PDB entry 5WCU | X-ray diffraction, 5.53 A resolution (low resolution: residue-level contacts below are approximate; hydrogen-bond / salt-bridge calls are withheld) | chains A and J of the 11 polymer chains in the assembly

Chain A:
Protein: Histone H3
From: Drosophila melanogaster
UniProt: P02299 (H3_DROME); residues 38-135 here correspond to UniProt positions 39-136 (UniProt number = residue number + 1)
Sequence (98 residues; numbered 38 to 135; the number before each row is that of its first residue):
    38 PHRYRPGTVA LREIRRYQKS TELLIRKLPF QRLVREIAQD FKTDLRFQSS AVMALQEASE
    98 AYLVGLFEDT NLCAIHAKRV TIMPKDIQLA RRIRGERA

Chain J:
Molecule: 167-nt DNA strand
Sequence (167 nucleotides; numbered 1 to 167; the number before each row is that of its first residue):
     1 ATCTACATGC ATCGGATGTA TATATCTGAC ACGTGCCTGG AGACTAGGGA GTAATCCCCT
    61 TGGCGGTTAA AACGCGGGGG ACAGCGCGTA CGTGCGTTTA AGCGGTGCTA GAGCTGTCTA
   121 CGACCAATTG AGCGGCCTCG GCACCGGGAT TCTCGATGGC GGCCGAT

Chain A / chain J interface:
Residue-residue contacts (20):
  Arg-40(A) with DG92(J); DT93(J); DG94(J)
  Tyr-41(A) with DT17(J); DG94(J)
  Arg-42(A) with DT93(J)
  Gly-44(A) with DG92(J); DT93(J)
  Val-46(A) with DT93(J)
  Ala-47(A) with DT93(J)
  Glu-50(A) with DT93(J)
  Lys-56(A) with DA20(J)
  Arg-63(A) with DG102(J)
  Lys-64(A) with DG102(J)
  Leu-65(A) with DA101(J); DG102(J)
  Arg-83(A) with DA110(J); DG111(J)
  Lys-115(A) with DC82(J); DA83(J)
Interface residues without a listed pair, chain A (18 interface residues in all): His-39, Pro-43, Thr-45, Arg-49, Arg-69
Interface residues without a listed pair, chain J (12 interface residues in all): DG18

In short:
18 residues of chain A and 12 residues of chain J are in contact.
Here chain A is Histone H3 (Drosophila melanogaster) and chain J is a 167-nt DNA strand. Entry 5WCU (Crystal
structure of 167 bp nucleosome bound to the globular domain of linker histone H5) was determined by X-ray
diffraction.
